Entry 5NJ3 (electron microscopy, 3.78 A resolution); this record covers chains A and F of the 6 polymer chains in the assembly.

[Chain A]
Name: ATP-binding cassette sub-family G member 2
Source organism: Homo sapiens
Notes: engineered mutation(s): Has an N-terminal Flag-tag
UniProt: Q9UNQ0 (ABCG2_HUMAN); numbering as in UniProt (aligned over 2-655)
Chain sequence (664 residues; each row starts with the number of its first residue; numbers below 1 keep their minus sign (Asp-8 is residue -8)):
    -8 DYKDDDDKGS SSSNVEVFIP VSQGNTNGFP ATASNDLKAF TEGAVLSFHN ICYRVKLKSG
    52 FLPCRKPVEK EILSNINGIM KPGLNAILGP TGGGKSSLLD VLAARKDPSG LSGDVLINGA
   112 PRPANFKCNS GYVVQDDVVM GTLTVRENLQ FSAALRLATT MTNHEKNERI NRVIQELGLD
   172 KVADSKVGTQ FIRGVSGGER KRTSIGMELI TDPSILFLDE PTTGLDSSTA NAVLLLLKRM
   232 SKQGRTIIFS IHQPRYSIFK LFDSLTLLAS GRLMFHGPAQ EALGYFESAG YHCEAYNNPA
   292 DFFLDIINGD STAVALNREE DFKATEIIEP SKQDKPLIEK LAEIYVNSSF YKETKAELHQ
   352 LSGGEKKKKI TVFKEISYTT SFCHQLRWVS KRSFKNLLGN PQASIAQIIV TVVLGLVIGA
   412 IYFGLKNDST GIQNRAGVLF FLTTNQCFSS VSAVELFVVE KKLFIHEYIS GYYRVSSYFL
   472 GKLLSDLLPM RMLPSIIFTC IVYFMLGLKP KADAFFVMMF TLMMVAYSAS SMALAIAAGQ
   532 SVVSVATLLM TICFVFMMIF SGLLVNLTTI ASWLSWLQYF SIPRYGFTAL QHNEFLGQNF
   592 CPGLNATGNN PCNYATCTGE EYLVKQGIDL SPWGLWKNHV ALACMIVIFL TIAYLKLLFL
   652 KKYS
Not modelled in the structure: -8 to 32, 44-64, 300-325, 355-369
Differences from the reference sequence: expression tag (-8 to 1)
Curated features (UniProtKB/Swiss-Prot):
  - binding site (ATP): Gly80 to Ser87, Arg184 to Glu190, Glu211, His243
  - site (Not glycosylated): Asn418, Asn557
  - modified residue: Thr362 (Phosphothreonine)
  - glycosylation: Asn596 (N-linked (GlcNAc...) asparagine)
  - natural variant: Val12 (V12M: Found in Jr(a-) blood group phenotype), Gln141 (Q141K: Associated with high serum levels of uric acid and increased risk of gout), Arg147 (R147W: Loss of protein expression), Thr153 (T153M: Decreased protein abundance), Lys360 (deletion: No effect on protein abundance), Phe373 (F373C: Decreased protein abundance), Thr421 (T421A: No effect on protein abundance), Thr434 (T434M: No effect on protein abundance), Ser476 (S476P: No effect on protein abundance), Ser572 (S572R: Decreased protein abundance), Asp620 (D620N: No effect on protein abundance)
  - mutagenesis: Met71 (M71V: Decreased protein abundance. No effect on substrate transmembrane transport), Lys86 (K86M: Decreased protein abundance. Decreased localization to the plasma membrane and retained intracellularly. Loss of ATPase-coupled transmembrane transporter activity), Glu211 (E211Q: Decreased estrone-3 sulfate ATPase-coupled transmembrane transporter activity. Decreased substrate-induced ATP hydrolysis ...), Thr362 (T362A: Loss of phosphorylation by PIM1. Decreased localization to the plasma membrane. Decreased homooligomerization. Loss of function in resistance to drug treatment ...), Arg383 (R383C: Loss of protein expression), Asn418 (N418Q: No effect), Thr435 (T435A: No effect on stability. Increased estrone-3 sulfate ATPase-coupled transmembrane transporter activity. Increased substrate-induced ATP hydrolysis. Increased substrate transport ...), Asn436 (N436A: No effect on stability. Decreased estrone-3 sulfate ATPase-coupled transmembrane transporter activity. Decreased substrate-induced ATP hydrolysis. Decreased substrate transport), Phe439 (F439A: No effect on stability. Decreased estrone-3 sulfate ATPase-coupled transmembrane transporter activity. Decreased substrate-induced ATP hydrolysis. Decreased substrate transport), Arg482 (R482D: Decreases ATPase activity; R482G/N/S/T: Increases ATPase activity; R482K/I/M/Y: No change in ATPase activity; R482T/Y: Decreases transport activity), Val546 (V546A: No effect on stability. No effect on estrone-3 sulfate ATPase-coupled transmembrane transporter activity. No effect on substrate-induced ATP hydrolysis. No effect on substrate transport ...), Met549 (M549A: No effect on stability. No effect on estrone-3 sulfate ATPase-coupled transmembrane transporter activity. No effect on substrate-induced ATP hydrolysis. No effect on substrate transport), 7 further mutagenesis entries in UniProt
Disulfides: Cys592-Cys608
Covalently attached groups: N-acetylglucosamine (NAG) linked to Asn596
From the paper describing this entry:
  - mutagenesis - E211Q: abolished catalytic activity
  - post-translational modification sites: Asn596
  - binding site for N-acetylglucosamine: Asn596
  - contacts within the chain: Arg482-Ser521
  - self-association interface (contacts with another copy of this molecule); pairs are residue here / residue on that copy: Leu554-Leu554, Cys603-Cys603 (disulfide)
  - disease-associated variants - Q141K: decreased expression (citing earlier work)

[Chain F]
Name: 5D3-Fab light chain
Source organism: Mus musculus
Notes: antibody fragment or engineered binder
Chain sequence (214 residues; row label = number of the first residue in the row):
     1 DIVLTQSPSS FSVSLGDRVT ISCKASGYIL NRLAWYQQKP GNAPRLLISG ATSLETGFPS
    61 RFSGTGSGKD YTLSISSLQT EDVGTYYCQQ YWSTPWTFGG GTKLEIRRAD AAPTVSIFPP
   121 SSEQLTSGGA SVVCFLNNFY PKDINVKWKI DGSERQNGVL NSWTDQDSKD STYSMSSTLT
   181 LTKDEYERHN SYTCEATHKT STSPIVKSFN RNEC
Not modelled in the structure: 1, 212-214
Disulfides: Cys23-Cys88

[Interface between chain A and chain F]
Pairs across the interface - 19 pairs, chain A then chain F:
  Gly599(A) - Asn31(F)
  Asn600(A) - Arg32(F)  hydrogen bond
  Asn601(A) - Ser49(F)
  Asn601(A) - Gly50(F)
  Asn601(A) - Thr52(F)
  Asn601(A) - Ser53(F)  hydrogen bond
  Asn604(A) - Arg32(F)  hydrogen bond
  Asn604(A) - Tyr91(F)
  Glu611(A) - Leu30(F)
  Glu612(A) - Leu30(F)
  Glu612(A) - Arg32(F)  salt bridge
  Glu612(A) - Trp92(F)
  Val615(A) - Tyr28(F)
  Val615(A) - Leu30(F)  hydrophobic
  Val615(A) - Trp92(F)
  Lys616(A) - Trp92(F)
  Asp620(A) - Tyr28(F)
  Leu621(A) - Tyr28(F)
  Ser622(A) - Tyr28(F)  hydrogen bond (backbone-side chain)
Other interface residues (no listed pair), chain A (12 interface residues in all): Thr598

[In short]
12 residues of chain A and 10 residues of chain F are in contact; the contacts include 4 hydrogen bonds and 1
salt bridge. Polar pairs include Glu612(A)-Arg32(F), Asn600(A)-Arg32(F) and Asn601(A)-Ser53(F). Covalently
linked N-acetylglucosamine: at Asn596(A). The paper reports a binding site for N-acetylglucosamine at
Asn596(A); E211Q of chain A abolishes catalytic activity.
Here chain A is ATP-binding cassette sub-family G member 2 (Homo sapiens) and chain F is 5D3-Fab light chain
(Mus musculus). Entry 5NJ3 (Structure of an ABC transporter: complete structure) was determined by electron
microscopy (same publication as 5NIV and 5NJG).
